PDB entry 8AXL | electron microscopy, 3.42 A resolution | chains A and C of the 15 polymer chains in the assembly

# Chain A (and C)
Protein: Outer membrane protein MxiD
Organism: Shigella flexneri
Notes: chain C of this document is another copy of the same molecule, construct and numbering; everything in this record applies to it too
Reference sequence: Q04641 (MXID_SHIFL); residue numbers follow UniProt; this construct covers 1-566
Sequence (566 residues; numbered 1 to 566; the number before each row is that of its first residue):
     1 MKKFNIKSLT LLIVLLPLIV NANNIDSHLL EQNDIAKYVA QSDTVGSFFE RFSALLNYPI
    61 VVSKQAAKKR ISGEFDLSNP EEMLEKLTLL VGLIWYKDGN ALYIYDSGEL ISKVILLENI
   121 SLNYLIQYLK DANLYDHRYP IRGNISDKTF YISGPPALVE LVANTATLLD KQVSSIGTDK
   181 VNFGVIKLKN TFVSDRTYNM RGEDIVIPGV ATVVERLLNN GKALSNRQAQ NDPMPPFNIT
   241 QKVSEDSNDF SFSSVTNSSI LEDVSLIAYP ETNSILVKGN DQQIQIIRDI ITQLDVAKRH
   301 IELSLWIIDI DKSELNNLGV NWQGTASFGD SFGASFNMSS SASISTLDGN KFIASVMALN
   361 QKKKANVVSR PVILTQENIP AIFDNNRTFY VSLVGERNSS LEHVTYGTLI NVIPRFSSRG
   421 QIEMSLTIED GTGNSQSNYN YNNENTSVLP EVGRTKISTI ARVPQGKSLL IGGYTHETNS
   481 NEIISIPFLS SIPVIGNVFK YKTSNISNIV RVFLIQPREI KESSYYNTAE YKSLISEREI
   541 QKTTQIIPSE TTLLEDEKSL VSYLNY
Not modelled in the structure: 1-179, 231-260, 342-349, 396-400, 437-442, 549-566
UniProt features mapped onto this chain:
  - natural variant: V296 (V296I: In plasmid pCP301)
From the paper describing this entry:
  - self-association interface (contacts with another copy of this molecule): W306, I308, V368, L470, V512, L514, K521 to I535

# How chain A and chain C interact
Pairs across the interface (13):
  W306(A) - T543(C)
  W306(A) - T544(C)  hydrogen bond
  I308(A) - I540(C)  hydrophobic
  I308(A) - T543(C)
  S339(A) - G395(C)
  V368(A) - T543(C)
  L470(A) - L534(C)  hydrophobic
  L470(A) - I535(C)  hydrophobic
  G473(A) - L534(C)
  Y474(A) - L534(C)
  T475(A) - L534(C)
  L514(A) - I540(C)  hydrophobic
  Q516(A) - T544(C)  hydrogen bond
Other interface residues (no listed pair), chain A (14 interface residues in all): I310, M338, V510, V512
Other interface residues (no listed pair), chain C (8 interface residues in all): V394, E539

# In short
14 residues of chain A and 8 residues of chain C are in contact, with 2 hydrogen bonds. Polar contacts include
W306(A)-T544(C) and Q516(A)-T544(C). The paper reports a self-association interface involving W306(A), I308(A)
and V368(A) among others.
Chain A and chain C are both Outer membrane protein MxiD (Shigella flexneri); the structure, Outer membrane
secretin pore of the type 3 secretion system of Shigella flexneri, was determined by electron microscopy (same
publication as 8AXK and 8AXN).
